Entry 4ILV (X-ray diffraction, 2.06 A resolution); this record covers chain A.

== Chain A ==
Name: Intradiol ring-cleavage dioxygenase
Organism: Streptomyces sp. SirexAA-E
Reference sequence: G2NEL6 (G2NEL6_9ACTO); residue numbers follow UniProt; this construct covers 45-291
Sequence (248 residues; each row starts with the number of its first residue):
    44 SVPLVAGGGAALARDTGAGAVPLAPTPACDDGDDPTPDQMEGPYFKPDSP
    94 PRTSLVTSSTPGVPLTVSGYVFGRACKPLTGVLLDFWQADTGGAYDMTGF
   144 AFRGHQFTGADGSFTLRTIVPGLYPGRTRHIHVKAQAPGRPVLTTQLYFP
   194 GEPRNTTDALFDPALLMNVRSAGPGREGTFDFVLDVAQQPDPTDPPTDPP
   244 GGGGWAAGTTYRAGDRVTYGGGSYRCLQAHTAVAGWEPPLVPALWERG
Unresolved in the structure: 44-76, 232-291
Sequence notes: expression tag (44)
Ion coordination: Fe ion: Tyr138, Tyr167, His173, His175 (together with 1,2-ethanediol)
What the authors report for this chain:
  - Fe ion coordination: Tyr138, Tyr167, His173, His175
  - conformationally variable residues (side-chain flip): Tyr167
  - catalytic residues: Tyr167 (citing earlier work)

== Summary ==
Tyr138, Tyr167, His173 and His175 coordinate a Fe ion ion. From the paper: the catalytic residue Tyr167; Fe
ion coordination by Tyr138, Tyr167 and His173 among others.
Chain A is Intradiol ring-cleavage dioxygenase (Streptomyces sp. SirexAA-E); the structure, Structure of the
dioxygenase domain of SACTE_2871, a novel dioxygenase carbohydrate-binding protein fusion from the
cellulolytic ..., was determined by X-ray diffraction, deposited together with 4ILT.
